PDB entry 3UZV | X-ray diffraction, 2.10 A resolution | chains A and B

== Chain A ==
Protein: envelope protein
From: Dengue virus 2
Notes: fragment: domain III
Reference sequence: P07564 (POLG_DEN2J); residues 296-400 here correspond to UniProt positions 576-680 (UniProt number = residue number + 280)
Sequence (114 residues; numbered 295 to 408; the number before each row is that of its first residue):
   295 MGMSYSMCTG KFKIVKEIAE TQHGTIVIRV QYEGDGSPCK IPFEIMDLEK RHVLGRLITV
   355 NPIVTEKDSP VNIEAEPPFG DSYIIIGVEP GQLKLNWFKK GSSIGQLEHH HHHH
Disordered / not traced: 343-345, 395-408
Disulfides: Cys302-Cys333
Sequence notes: initiating methionine (295); expression tag (401-408)

== Chain B ==
Protein: anti-dengue Mab 4E11
From: Mus musculus
Notes: fragment: Single chain variable fragment
Sequence (253 residues; numbered 1 to 253; the number before each row is that of its first residue):
     1 EVKLLEQSGA ELVKPGASVR LSCTASGFNI KDTYMSWVKQ RPEQGLEWIG RIDPANGDTK
    61 YDPKFQGKAT ITADTSSNTA YLHLSSLTSG DTAVYYCSRG WEGFAYWGQG TLVTVSAGGG
   121 GSGGGGSGGG GSELVMTQTP ASLAVSLGQR ATISCRASEN VDRYGNSFMH WYQQKAGQPP
   181 KLLIYRASNL ESGIPARFSG SGSRTDFTLT INPVEADDVA TYFCQRSNEV PWTFGGGTKL
   241 EIKRPLEHHH HHH
Disordered / not traced: 1, 118-131, 245-253
Disulfides: Cys23-Cys97, Cys155-Cys224

== Interface between chain A and chain B ==
Contacting residue pairs (47):
  Lys305(A) with Tyr185(B); Asn189(B), hydrogen bond
  Phe306(A) with Arg186(B), hydrogen bond (backbone-side chain)
  Lys307(A) with Glu102(B), hydrogen bond (side chain-backbone); Leu182(B); Tyr185(B); Arg186(B); Glu191(B), salt bridge
  Ile308(A) with Trp101(B); Glu102(B), hydrogen bond (backbone-side chain); Phe168(B), hydrophobic
  Val309(A) with Asp32(B); Thr33(B), hydrogen bond (backbone-side chain); Tyr34(B); Trp101(B)
  Lys310(A) with Lys31(B), hydrogen bond (side chain-backbone); Asp32(B); Thr33(B); Tyr34(B); Asp53(B), salt bridge; Ala55(B); Trp101(B)
  Glu311(A) with Tyr34(B), hydrogen bond (backbone-side chain); Trp101(B); Arg163(B), salt bridge; Tyr164(B)
  Ile312(A) with Tyr164(B), hydrogen bond (backbone-side chain)
  Arg323(A) with Lys31(B), hydrogen bond (side chain-backbone); Asp32(B), hydrogen bond (side chain-backbone)
  Glu327(A) with Ser192(B)
  Glu360(A) with Lys3(B), salt bridge
  Lys361(A) with Lys3(B), hydrogen bond (backbone-side chain); Ser192(B)
  Asp362(A) with Lys3(B); Arg99(B); Tyr106(B), hydrogen bond
  Pro364(A) with Asp32(B); Arg99(B)
  Gly385(A) with Arg186(B); Asn189(B)
  Leu387(A) with Arg186(B)
  Lys388(A) with Tyr164(B); Asn166(B), hydrogen bond (backbone-side chain)
  Leu389(A) with Tyr164(B); Asn166(B)
  Asn390(A) with Tyr164(B), hydrogen bond (backbone-backbone)
  Trp391(A) with Tyr164(B), hydrophobic
Other interface residues (no listed pair), chain B (26 interface residues in all): Phe28, Gly103, Ala105, Gly165, Leu190
From the paper, about this interface:
  - interface residues, chain A: Lys310(A), Glu311(A), Asp362(A), Leu387(A), Trp391(A)

== Summary ==
20 residues of chain A and 26 residues of chain B are in contact; the contacts include 14 hydrogen bonds and 4
salt bridges. Among the polar pairs are Lys307(A)-Glu191(B), Lys310(A)-Asp53(B) and Glu311(A)-Arg163(B). From
the paper: interface residues Lys310(A), Glu311(A) and Asp362(A) among others.
Here chain A is envelope protein (Dengue virus 2) and chain B is anti-dengue Mab 4E11 (Mus musculus). Entry
3UZV (Crystal structure of the dengue virus serotype 2 envelope protein domain III in complex with the ...)
was determined by X-ray diffraction together with 3UYP, 3UZE and 3UZQ from the same study.
